Entry 1OF2 (X-ray diffraction, 2.20 A resolution); this record covers chains A and C of the 3 polymer chains in the assembly.

# Chain A
Molecule: Human lymphocyte antigen HLA-B27
Source organism: Homo sapiens
Notes: fragment: extracelluar domain, residues 25-300
Reference sequence: Q29846 (Q29846); residues 1-276 here correspond to UniProt positions 25-300 (UniProt number = residue number + 24)
Sequence (276 residues; each row starts with the number of its first residue):
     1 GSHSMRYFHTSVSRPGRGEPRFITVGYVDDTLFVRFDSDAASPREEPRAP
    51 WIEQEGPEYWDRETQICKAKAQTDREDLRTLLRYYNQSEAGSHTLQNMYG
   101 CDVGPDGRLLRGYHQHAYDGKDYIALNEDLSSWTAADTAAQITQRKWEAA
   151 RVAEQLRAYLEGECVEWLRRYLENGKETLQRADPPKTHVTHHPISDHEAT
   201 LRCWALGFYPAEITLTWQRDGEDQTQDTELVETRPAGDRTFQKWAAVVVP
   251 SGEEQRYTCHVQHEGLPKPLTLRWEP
Disulfides: C101-C164, C203-C259
Metal / ion sites: Mn2+: H197 (shared with H8(C) of chain C)
What the authors report for this chain:
  - specificity-determining residues: H116 (proposed by the authors, not directly observed)
  - Mn2+ coordination: H197

# Chain C
Molecule: Vasoactive intestinal polypeptide receptor
Reference sequence: P32241 (VIPR_HUMAN); residues 1-9 here correspond to UniProt positions 400-408 (UniProt number = residue number + 399)
Sequence (9 residues; numbered 1 to 9; the number before each row is that of its first residue):
     1 RRKWRRWHL
Metal / ion sites: Mn2+: H8 (shared with H197(A) of chain A)
What the authors report for this chain:
  - Mn2+ coordination: H8

# Interface between chain A and chain C
Pairs across the interface - 46 pairs, chain A then chain C:
  Y7(A) - R1(C)  hydrogen bond (side chain-backbone)
  Y7(A) - R2(C)
  H9(A) - R2(C)  hydrogen bond
  T24(A) - R2(C)  hydrogen bond
  E45(A) - R2(C)  salt bridge
  Y59(A) - R1(C)
  R62(A) - R1(C)
  R62(A) - R2(C)  hydrogen bond (side chain-backbone)
  R62(A) - W4(C)
  E63(A) - R1(C)
  E63(A) - R2(C)  salt bridge
  Q65(A) - W4(C)
  I66(A) - R2(C)
  I66(A) - K3(C)
  I66(A) - W4(C)  hydrophobic
  I66(A) - R6(C)
  C67(A) - R2(C)
  A69(A) - R6(C)
  K70(A) - R6(C)
  T73(A) - R6(C)
  T73(A) - H8(C)
  E76(A) - H8(C)
  D77(A) - H8(C)  salt bridge
  D77(A) - L9(C)  hydrogen bond (side chain-backbone)
  L81(A) - L9(C)  hydrophobic
  Y84(A) - L9(C)  hydrogen bond (side chain-backbone)
  Y99(A) - R2(C)
  Y99(A) - K3(C)  hydrogen bond (side chain-backbone)
  H114(A) - K3(C)
  Y123(A) - L9(C)  hydrophobic
  T143(A) - L9(C)  hydrogen bond (side chain-backbone)
  K146(A) - L9(C)  hydrogen bond (side chain-backbone)
  W147(A) - W7(C)
  W147(A) - H8(C)  hydrogen bond (side chain-backbone)
  W147(A) - L9(C)  hydrophobic
  V152(A) - W7(C)  hydrophobic
  Q155(A) - R5(C)  hydrogen bond
  Q155(A) - W7(C)  hydrogen bond
  L156(A) - K3(C)
  L156(A) - W7(C)  hydrophobic
  Y159(A) - R1(C)  hydrogen bond (side chain-backbone)
  Y159(A) - R2(C)
  Y159(A) - K3(C)
  E163(A) - R1(C)  salt bridge
  W167(A) - R1(C)
  Y171(A) - R1(C)  hydrogen bond (side chain-backbone)
Other interface residues (no listed pair), chain A (36 interface residues in all): M5, V25, V34, T80, L95, H116
The authors on this interface:
  - specific contacts: R1(C)-R62(A), R1(C)-W167(A), L9(C)-Y84(A) (hydrogen bond), L9(C)-T143(A) (hydrogen bond), L9(C)-K146(A), L9(C)-L81(A) (hydrophobic contact), L9(C)-L95(A) (hydrophobic contact), L9(C)-Y123(A) (hydrophobic contact), L9(C)-W147(A) (hydrophobic contact)

# Overview
36 residues of chain A and 9 residues of chain C are in contact; the contacts include 14 hydrogen bonds and 4
salt bridges. Polar pairs include E45(A)-R2(C), E63(A)-R2(C) and D77(A)-H8(C). The authors report contacts
between R1(C) and R62(A), R1(C) and W167(A) and L9(C) and K146(A); hydrogen bonds between L9(C) and Y84(A) and
L9(C) and T143(A); hydrophobic contacts between L9(C) and L81(A), L9(C) and L95(A) and L9(C) and Y123(A) among
others. The paper reports Mn2+ coordination by H197(A) and H8(C); the specificity determinant H116(A).
Chain A is Human lymphocyte antigen HLA-B27 (Homo sapiens) and chain C is Vasoactive intestinal polypeptide
receptor; the structure, Crystal structure of HLA-B*2709 complexed with the vasoactive intestinal peptide type
1 receptor (VIPR) peptide (residues ..., was determined by X-ray diffraction, deposited together with 1OGT.
